PDB entry 8JUU | electron microscopy, 3.80 A resolution | chains A and O of the 16 polymer chains in the assembly

== Chain A ==
Name: LDL receptor related protein 2
Organism: Rattus norvegicus
Reference sequence: A0A0G2K9W7 (A0A0G2K9W7_RAT); numbering as in UniProt (aligned over 1-4660)
Sequence (4660 residues; row label = number of the first residue in the row):
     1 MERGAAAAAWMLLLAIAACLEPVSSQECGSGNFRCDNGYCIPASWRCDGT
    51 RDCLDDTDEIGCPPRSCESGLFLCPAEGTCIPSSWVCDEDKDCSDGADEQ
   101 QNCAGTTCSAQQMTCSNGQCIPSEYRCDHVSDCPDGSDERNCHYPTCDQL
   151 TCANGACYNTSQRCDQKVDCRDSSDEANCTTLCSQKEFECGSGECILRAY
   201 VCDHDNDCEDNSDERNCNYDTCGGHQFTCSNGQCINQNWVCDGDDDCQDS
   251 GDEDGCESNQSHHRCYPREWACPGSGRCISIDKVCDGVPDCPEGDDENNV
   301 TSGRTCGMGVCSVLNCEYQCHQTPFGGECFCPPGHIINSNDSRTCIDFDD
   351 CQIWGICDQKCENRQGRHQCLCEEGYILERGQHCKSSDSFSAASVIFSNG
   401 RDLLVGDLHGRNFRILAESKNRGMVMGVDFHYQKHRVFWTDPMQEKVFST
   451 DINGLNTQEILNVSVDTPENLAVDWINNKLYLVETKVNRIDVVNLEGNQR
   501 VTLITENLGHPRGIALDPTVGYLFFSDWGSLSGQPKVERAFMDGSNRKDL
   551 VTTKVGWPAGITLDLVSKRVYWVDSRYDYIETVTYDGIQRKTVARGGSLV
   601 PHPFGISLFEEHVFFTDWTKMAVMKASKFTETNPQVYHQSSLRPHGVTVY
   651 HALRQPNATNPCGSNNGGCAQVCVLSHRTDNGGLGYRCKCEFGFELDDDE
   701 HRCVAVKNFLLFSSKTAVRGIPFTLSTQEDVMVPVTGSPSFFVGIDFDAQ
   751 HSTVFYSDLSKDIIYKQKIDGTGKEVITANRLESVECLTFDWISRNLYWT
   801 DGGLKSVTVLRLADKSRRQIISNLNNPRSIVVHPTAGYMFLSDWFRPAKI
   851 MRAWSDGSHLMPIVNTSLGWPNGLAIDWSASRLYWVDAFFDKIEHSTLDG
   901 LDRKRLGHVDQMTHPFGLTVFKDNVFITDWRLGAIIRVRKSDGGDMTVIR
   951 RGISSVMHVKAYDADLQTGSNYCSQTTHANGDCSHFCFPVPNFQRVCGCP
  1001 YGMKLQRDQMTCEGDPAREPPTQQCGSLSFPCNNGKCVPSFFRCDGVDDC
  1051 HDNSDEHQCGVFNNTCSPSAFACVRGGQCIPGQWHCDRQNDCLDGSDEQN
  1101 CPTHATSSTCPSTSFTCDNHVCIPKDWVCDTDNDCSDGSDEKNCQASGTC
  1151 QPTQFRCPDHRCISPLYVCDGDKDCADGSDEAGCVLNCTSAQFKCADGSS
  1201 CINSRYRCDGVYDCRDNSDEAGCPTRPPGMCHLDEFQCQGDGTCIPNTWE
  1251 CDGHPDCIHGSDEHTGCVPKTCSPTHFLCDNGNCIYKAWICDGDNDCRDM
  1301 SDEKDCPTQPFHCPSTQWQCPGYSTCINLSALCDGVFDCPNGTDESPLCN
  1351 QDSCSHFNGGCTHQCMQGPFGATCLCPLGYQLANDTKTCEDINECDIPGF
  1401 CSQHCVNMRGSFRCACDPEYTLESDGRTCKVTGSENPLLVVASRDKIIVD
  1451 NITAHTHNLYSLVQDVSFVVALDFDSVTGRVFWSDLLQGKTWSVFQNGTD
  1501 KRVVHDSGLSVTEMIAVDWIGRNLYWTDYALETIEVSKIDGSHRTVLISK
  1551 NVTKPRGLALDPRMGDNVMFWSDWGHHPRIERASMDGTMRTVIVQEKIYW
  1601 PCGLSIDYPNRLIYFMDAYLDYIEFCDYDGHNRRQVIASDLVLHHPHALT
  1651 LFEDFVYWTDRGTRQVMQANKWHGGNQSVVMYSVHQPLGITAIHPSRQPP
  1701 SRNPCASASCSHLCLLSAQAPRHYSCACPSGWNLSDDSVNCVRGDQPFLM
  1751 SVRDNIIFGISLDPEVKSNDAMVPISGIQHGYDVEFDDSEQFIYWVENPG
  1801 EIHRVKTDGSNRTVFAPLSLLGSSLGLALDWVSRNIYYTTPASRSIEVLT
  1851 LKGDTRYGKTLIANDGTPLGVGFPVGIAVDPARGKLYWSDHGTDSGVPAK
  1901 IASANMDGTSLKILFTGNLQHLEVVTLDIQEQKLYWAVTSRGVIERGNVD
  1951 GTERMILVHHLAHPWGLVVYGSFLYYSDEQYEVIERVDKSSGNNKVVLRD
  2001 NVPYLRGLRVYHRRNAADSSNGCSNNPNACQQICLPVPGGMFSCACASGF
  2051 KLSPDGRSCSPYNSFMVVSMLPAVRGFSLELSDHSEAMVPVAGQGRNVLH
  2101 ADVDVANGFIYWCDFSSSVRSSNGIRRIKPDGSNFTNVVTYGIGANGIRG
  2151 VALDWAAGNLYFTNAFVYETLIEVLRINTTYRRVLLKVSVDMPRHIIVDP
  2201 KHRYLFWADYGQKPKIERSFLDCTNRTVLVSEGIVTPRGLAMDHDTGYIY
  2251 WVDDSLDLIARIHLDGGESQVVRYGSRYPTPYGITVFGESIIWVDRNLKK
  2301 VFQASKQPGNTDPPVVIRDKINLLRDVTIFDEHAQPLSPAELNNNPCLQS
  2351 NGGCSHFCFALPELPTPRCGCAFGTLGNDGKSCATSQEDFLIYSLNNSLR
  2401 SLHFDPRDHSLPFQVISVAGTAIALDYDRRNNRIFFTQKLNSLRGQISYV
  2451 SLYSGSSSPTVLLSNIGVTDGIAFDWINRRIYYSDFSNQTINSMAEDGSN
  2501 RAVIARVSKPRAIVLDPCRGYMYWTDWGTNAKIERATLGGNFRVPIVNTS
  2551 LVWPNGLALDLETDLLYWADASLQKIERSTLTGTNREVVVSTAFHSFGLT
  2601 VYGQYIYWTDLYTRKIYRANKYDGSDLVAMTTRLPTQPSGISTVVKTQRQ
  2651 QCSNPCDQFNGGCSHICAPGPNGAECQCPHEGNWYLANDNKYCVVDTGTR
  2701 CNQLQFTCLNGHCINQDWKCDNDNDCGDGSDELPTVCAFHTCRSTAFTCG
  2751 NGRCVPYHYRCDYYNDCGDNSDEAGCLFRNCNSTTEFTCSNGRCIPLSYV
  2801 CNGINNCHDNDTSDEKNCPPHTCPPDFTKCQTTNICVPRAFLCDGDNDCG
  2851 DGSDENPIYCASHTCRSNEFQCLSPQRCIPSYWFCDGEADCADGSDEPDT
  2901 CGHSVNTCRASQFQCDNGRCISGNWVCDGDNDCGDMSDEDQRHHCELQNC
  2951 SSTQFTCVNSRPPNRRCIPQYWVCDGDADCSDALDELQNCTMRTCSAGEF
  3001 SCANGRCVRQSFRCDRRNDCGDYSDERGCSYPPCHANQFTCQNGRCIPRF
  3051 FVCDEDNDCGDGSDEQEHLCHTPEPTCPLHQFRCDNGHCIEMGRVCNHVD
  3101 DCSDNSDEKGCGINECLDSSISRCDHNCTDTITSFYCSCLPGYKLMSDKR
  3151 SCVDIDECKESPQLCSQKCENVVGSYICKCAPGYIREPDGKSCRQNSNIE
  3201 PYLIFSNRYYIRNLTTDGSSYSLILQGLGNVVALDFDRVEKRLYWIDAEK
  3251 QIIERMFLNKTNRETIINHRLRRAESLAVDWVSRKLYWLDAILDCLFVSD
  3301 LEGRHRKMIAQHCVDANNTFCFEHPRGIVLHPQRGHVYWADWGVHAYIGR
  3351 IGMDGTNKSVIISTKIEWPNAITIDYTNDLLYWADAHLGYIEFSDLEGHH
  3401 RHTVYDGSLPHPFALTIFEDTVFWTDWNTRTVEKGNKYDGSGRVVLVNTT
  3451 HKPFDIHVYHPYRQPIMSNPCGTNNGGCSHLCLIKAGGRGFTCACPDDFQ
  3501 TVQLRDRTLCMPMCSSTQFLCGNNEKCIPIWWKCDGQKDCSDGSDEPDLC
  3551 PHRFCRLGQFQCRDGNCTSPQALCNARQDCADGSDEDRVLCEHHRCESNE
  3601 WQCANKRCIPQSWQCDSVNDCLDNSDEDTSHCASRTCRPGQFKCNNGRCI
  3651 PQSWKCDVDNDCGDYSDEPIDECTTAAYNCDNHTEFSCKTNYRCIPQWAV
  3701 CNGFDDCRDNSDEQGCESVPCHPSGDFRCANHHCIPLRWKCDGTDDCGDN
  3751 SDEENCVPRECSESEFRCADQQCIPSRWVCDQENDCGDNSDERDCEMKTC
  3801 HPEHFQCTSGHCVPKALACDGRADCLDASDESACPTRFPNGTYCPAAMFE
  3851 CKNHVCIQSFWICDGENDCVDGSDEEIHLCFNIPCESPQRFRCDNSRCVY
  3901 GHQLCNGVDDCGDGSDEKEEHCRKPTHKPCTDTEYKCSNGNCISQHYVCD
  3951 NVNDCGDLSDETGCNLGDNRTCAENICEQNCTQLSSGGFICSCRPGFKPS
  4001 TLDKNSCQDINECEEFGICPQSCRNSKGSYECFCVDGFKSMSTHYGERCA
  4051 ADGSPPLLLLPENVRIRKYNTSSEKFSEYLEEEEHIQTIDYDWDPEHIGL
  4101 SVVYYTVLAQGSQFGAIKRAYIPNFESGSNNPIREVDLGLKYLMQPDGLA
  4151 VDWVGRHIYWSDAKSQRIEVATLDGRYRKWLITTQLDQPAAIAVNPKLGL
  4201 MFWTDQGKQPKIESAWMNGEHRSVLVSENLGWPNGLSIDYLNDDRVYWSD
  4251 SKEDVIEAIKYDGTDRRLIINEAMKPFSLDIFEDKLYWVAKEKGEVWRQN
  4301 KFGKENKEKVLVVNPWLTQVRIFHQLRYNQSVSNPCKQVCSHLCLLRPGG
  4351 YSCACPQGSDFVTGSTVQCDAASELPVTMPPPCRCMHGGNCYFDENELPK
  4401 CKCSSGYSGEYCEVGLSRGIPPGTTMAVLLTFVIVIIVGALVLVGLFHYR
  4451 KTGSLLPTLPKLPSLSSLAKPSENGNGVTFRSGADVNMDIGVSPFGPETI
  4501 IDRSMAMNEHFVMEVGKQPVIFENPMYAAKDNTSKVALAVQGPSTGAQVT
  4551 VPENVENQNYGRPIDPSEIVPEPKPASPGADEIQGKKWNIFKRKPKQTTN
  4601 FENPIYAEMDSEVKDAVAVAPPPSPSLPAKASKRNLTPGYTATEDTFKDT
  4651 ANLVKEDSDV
Not modelled in the structure: 1-26, 105-185, 4416-4660
Disulfides: Cys28-Cys40, Cys35-Cys53, Cys47-Cys62, Cys67-Cys80, Cys74-Cys93, Cys87-Cys103, Cys190-Cys208, Cys222-Cys234, Cys229-Cys247, Cys241-Cys256, Cys265-Cys278, Cys272-Cys291, Cys285-Cys306, Cys311-Cys320, Cys316-Cys329, Cys331-Cys345, Cys351-Cys361, Cys357-Cys370, Cys372-Cys384, Cys662-Cys673, Cys669-Cys688, Cys690-Cys703, Cys973-Cys987, Cys983-Cys997, Cys999-Cys1012, Cys1025-Cys1037, Cys1032-Cys1050, Cys1044-Cys1059, Cys1066-Cys1079, Cys1073-Cys1092, Cys1086-Cys1101, Cys1110-Cys1122, Cys1117-Cys1135, Cys1129-Cys1144, Cys1150-Cys1162, Cys1157-Cys1175, Cys1169-Cys1184, Cys1188-Cys1201, Cys1195-Cys1214, Cys1208-Cys1223, Cys1231-Cys1244, Cys1238-Cys1257, Cys1251-Cys1267, Cys1272-Cys1284, Cys1279-Cys1297, Cys1291-Cys1306, Cys1313-Cys1326, Cys1320-Cys1339, Cys1333-Cys1349, Cys1354-Cys1365, Cys1361-Cys1374, Cys1376-Cys1389, Cys1395-Cys1405, Cys1401-Cys1414, Cys1416-Cys1429, Cys1710-Cys1726, Cys1728-Cys1741, Cys2023-Cys2034, Cys2030-Cys2044, Cys2046-Cys2059, Cys2347-Cys2358, Cys2354-Cys2369, Cys2371-Cys2383, Cys2518-Cys2652, Cys2656-Cys2667, Cys2663-Cys2676, Cys2678-Cys2693, Cys2701-Cys2713, Cys2708-Cys2726, Cys2720-Cys2737, Cys2742-Cys2754, Cys2749-Cys2767, Cys2761-Cys2776, Cys2781-Cys2794, Cys2789-Cys2807, Cys2801-Cys2818, Cys2823-Cys2836, Cys2830-Cys2849, Cys2843-Cys2860, Cys2865-Cys2878, Cys2872-Cys2891, Cys2885-Cys2901, Cys2908-Cys2920, Cys2915-Cys2933, Cys2927-Cys2945, Cys2950-Cys2967, Cys2957-Cys2980, Cys2974-Cys2990, Cys2995-Cys3007, Cys3002-Cys3020, Cys3014-Cys3029, Cys3034-Cys3046, Cys3041-Cys3059, Cys3053-Cys3070, Cys3077-Cys3089, Cys3084-Cys3102, Cys3096-Cys3111, Cys3116-Cys3128, Cys3124-Cys3137, Cys3139-Cys3152, Cys3158-Cys3169, Cys3165-Cys3178, Cys3180-Cys3193, Cys3313-Cys3321, Cys3471-Cys3482, Cys3478-Cys3493, Cys3495-Cys3510, Cys3514-Cys3527, Cys3521-Cys3540, Cys3534-Cys3550, Cys3555-Cys3567, Cys3562-Cys3580, Cys3574-Cys3591, Cys3596-Cys3608, Cys3603-Cys3621, Cys3615-Cys3632, Cys3637-Cys3649, Cys3644-Cys3662, Cys3656-Cys3673, Cys3680-Cys3694, Cys3688-Cys3707, Cys3701-Cys3716, Cys3721-Cys3734, Cys3729-Cys3747, Cys3741-Cys3756, Cys3761-Cys3773, Cys3768-Cys3786, Cys3780-Cys3795, Cys3800-Cys3812, Cys3807-Cys3825, Cys3819-Cys3834, Cys3844-Cys3856, Cys3851-Cys3869, Cys3863-Cys3880, Cys3885-Cys3898, Cys3893-Cys3911, Cys3905-Cys3922, Cys3930-Cys3942, Cys3937-Cys3955, Cys3949-Cys3964, Cys3972-Cys3981, Cys3977-Cys3991, Cys3993-Cys4007, Cys4013-Cys4023, Cys4019-Cys4032, Cys4034-Cys4049, Cys4336-Cys4344, Cys4340-Cys4353, Cys4355-Cys4369, Cys4383-Cys4391, Cys4385-Cys4401, Cys4403-Cys4412
Covalently attached groups: 2-acetamido-2-deoxy-alpha-D-galactopyranose (A2G) linked to Thr221, Thr1022, Thr1065, Thr1109, Thr1149, Thr1225, Thr1271, Thr2741, Thr3636, Thr3799, Thr3836; N-acetylglucosamine (NAG) linked to Asn340, Asn462, Asn657, Asn865, Asn1063, Asn1187, Asn1384, Asn1451, Asn1497, Asn1551, Asn1676, Asn1733, Asn1811, Asn2134, Asn2178, Asn2225, Asn2396, Asn2488, Asn2548, Asn2782, Asn2810, Asn3127, Asn3213, Asn3259, Asn3317, Asn3357, Asn3448, Asn3566, Asn3682, Asn3840, Asn3980, Asn4070, Asn4329
Metal / ion sites: Ca2+ site 1: Trp45, Asp48, Thr50, Asp52, Asp58, Glu59; Ca2+ site 2: Trp85, Asp88, Asp90, Asp92, Asp98, Glu99; Ca2+ site 3: Tyr200, Asp203, Asp205, Asp207, Asp213, Glu214; Ca2+ site 4: Trp239, Asp242, Asp244, Asp246, Asp252, Glu253; Ca2+ site 5: Lys283, Asp286, Val288, Asp290, Asp296, Glu297; Ca2+ site 6: Ser575, Asp578, Pro601, Thr1131; Ca2+ site 7: Ala888, Asp891, Thr913; Ca2+ site 8: Phe1042, Asp1045, Val1047, Asp1049, Asp1055, Glu1056; Ca2+ site 9: Trp1084, Asp1087, Gln1089, Asp1091, Asp1097, Glu1098; Ca2+ site 10: Trp1127, Asp1130, Asp1132, Asp1134, Asp1140, Glu1141; Ca2+ site 11: Tyr1167, Asp1170, Asp1172, Asp1174, Asp1180, Glu1181; Ca2+ site 12: Tyr1206, Asp1209, Val1211, Asp1213, Asp1219, Glu1220; 32 more Ca2+ sites not listed; 1 more Ni2+ sites not listed

== Chain O ==
Name: unclear peptide
Organism: Rattus norvegicus
Sequence (5 residues; row label = number of the first residue in the row; X marks 4 residues of unknown identity (built as UNK)):
     1 XXNXX

== How chain A and chain O interact ==
Contacting residue pairs - 5 pairs, chain A then chain O:
  Arg3326(A) with Asn3(O), hydrogen bond (side chain-backbone)
  Trp3342(A) with Asn3(O)
  Trp3368(A) with Asn3(O)
  Asn3370(A) with Asn3(O), hydrogen bond
  His3411(A) with Asn3(O), hydrogen bond
Also at the interface, not in a pair above, chain A (12 interface residues in all): Val3232, Glu3275, Ala3386, Trp3427, Lys3452, Arg3738, Trp3739

== In short ==
12 residues of chain A face 1 of chain O across their interface, with 3 hydrogen bonds. Polar contacts include
Arg3326(A)-Asn3(O), Asn3370(A)-Asn3(O) and His3411(A)-Asn3(O). Covalently linked N-acetylglucosamine: at
Asn340(A), Asn462(A), Asn657(A), Asn865(A), Asn1063(A) and Asn1187(A) and 27 more.
Chain A is LDL receptor related protein 2 and chain O is unclear peptide, both from Rattus norvegicus; the
structure, rat megalin, was determined by electron microscopy, deposited together with 8JUT, 8JX8, 8JX9, 8JXA,
8JXB, 8JXC and 5 further entries.
